Entry 6S18 (X-ray diffraction, 1.60 A resolution); this record covers chains A and B.

[Chain A (and B)]
Name: Aromatic acid chemoreceptor
Source organism: Pseudomonas putida KT2440
Notes: chain B of this document is another copy of the same molecule, construct and numbering; everything in this record applies to it too
UniProtKB: Q88JK6 (Q88JK6_PSEPK); numbering as in UniProt (aligned over 1-550)
Chain sequence (550 residues; numbered 1 to 550; the number before each row is that of its first residue):
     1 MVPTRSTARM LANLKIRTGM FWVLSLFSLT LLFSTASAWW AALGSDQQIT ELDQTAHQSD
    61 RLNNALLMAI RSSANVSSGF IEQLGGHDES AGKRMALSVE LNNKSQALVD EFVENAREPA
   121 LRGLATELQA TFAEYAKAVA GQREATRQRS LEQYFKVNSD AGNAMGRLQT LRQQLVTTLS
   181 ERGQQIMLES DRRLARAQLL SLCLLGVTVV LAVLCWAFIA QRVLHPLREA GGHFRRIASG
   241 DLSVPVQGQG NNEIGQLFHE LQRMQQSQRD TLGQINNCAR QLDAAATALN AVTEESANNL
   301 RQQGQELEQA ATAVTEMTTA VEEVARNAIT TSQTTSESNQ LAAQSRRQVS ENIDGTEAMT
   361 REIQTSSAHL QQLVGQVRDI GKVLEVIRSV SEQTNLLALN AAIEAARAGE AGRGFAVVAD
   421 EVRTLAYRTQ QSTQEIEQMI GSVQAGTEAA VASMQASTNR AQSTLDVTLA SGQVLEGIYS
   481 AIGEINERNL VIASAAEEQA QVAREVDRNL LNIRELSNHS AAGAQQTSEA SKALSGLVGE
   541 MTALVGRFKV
Disordered / not traced: 1-47, 191-550 (chain B: 1-50, 184-550)
Swiss-Prot annotation at these positions:
  - binding site (3,4-dihydroxybenzoate): Arg-71 to Ser-78, Gln-169
  - binding site (L-quinate): Arg-71 to Ser-78, Tyr-135, Gln-142, Asn-158
  - binding site (benzoate): Arg-71, Asn-75
  - binding site (salicylate): Arg-71, Asn-75, Tyr-135
  - mutagenesis: Arg-71 (R71A: Abolishes binding of all ligands), Ser-73 (S73A: Abolishes binding of quinate and protocatechuate, and shows reduced affinity for benzoate and salicylate), Asn-75 (N75A: Abolishes binding of benzoate and protocatechuate, and shows reduced affinity for quinate and salicylate), Ser-78 (S78A: Does not significantly alter binding of benzoate and protocatechuate), Gln-142 (Q142A: Strong decrease in quinate binding and small decrease in affinity for salicylate), Asn-158 (N158A: Strong decrease in quinate binding and small decrease in affinity for salicylate)

[Chain A / chain B interface]
Contacting residue pairs (55):
  Asp-60(A) / Arg-172(B)  salt bridge
  Asp-60(A) / Gln-173(B)  hydrogen bond
  Asp-60(A) / Val-176(B)
  Asn-63(A) / Asn-63(B)
  Asn-63(A) / Arg-172(B)
  Asn-64(A) / Gln-169(B)  hydrogen bond
  Asn-64(A) / Arg-172(B)  hydrogen bond
  Asn-64(A) / Gln-173(B)  hydrogen bond
  Leu-66(A) / Leu-67(B)  hydrophobic
  Leu-67(A) / Leu-66(B)
  Leu-67(A) / Leu-67(B)  hydrophobic
  Leu-67(A) / Ile-70(B)  hydrophobic
  Leu-67(A) / Gln-169(B)
  Met-68(A) / Gln-169(B)
  Ile-70(A) / Leu-67(B)  hydrophobic
  Ile-70(A) / Ile-70(B)  hydrophobic
  Ile-70(A) / Arg-71(B)
  Arg-71(A) / Ile-70(B)
  Arg-71(A) / Met-165(B)
  Arg-71(A) / Gly-166(B)
  Arg-71(A) / Gln-169(B)  hydrogen bond
  Ala-74(A) / Ile-70(B)  hydrophobic
  Ser-77(A) / Ser-77(B)
  Ser-77(A) / Ser-78(B)
  Ser-77(A) / Ile-81(B)
  Ser-78(A) / Ser-77(B)
  Ser-78(A) / Tyr-154(B)
  Ser-78(A) / Asn-158(B)  hydrogen bond
  Ile-81(A) / Ser-77(B)
  Ile-81(A) / Phe-80(B)  hydrophobic
  Ile-81(A) / Ile-81(B)  hydrophobic
  Ile-81(A) / Leu-151(B)
  Ile-81(A) / Tyr-154(B)  hydrophobic
  Glu-82(A) / Phe-155(B)
  Glu-82(A) / Asn-158(B)  hydrogen bond
  Leu-84(A) / Leu-84(B)  hydrophobic
  Leu-84(A) / Leu-151(B)
  His-87(A) / Glu-152(B)  salt bridge
  His-87(A) / Phe-155(B)
  Ser-90(A) / Phe-155(B)
  Arg-94(A) / Asn-158(B)
  Arg-94(A) / Ser-159(B)
  Leu-151(A) / Ile-81(B)  hydrophobic
  Leu-151(A) / Gly-85(B)
  Tyr-154(A) / Ile-81(B)  hydrophobic
  Phe-155(A) / Ile-81(B)
  Phe-155(A) / Glu-82(B)
  Phe-155(A) / Gly-85(B)
  Phe-155(A) / His-87(B)
  Asn-158(A) / Ser-78(B)  hydrogen bond
  Asn-158(A) / Arg-94(B)  hydrogen bond
  Gln-169(A) / Arg-71(B)  hydrogen bond
  Arg-172(A) / Asn-63(B)
  Arg-172(A) / Leu-67(B)
  Met-187(A) / Leu-52(B)  hydrophobic
Other interface residues (no listed pair), chain A (26 interface residues in all): Phe-80, Gly-85
Other interface residues (no listed pair), chain B (30 interface residues in all): Asn-64, Ala-74, Gly-162

[In short]
The interface between chain A and chain B involves 26 residues on one side and 30 on the other; the contacts
include 10 hydrogen bonds and 2 salt bridges. Polar pairs include Asp-60(A)/Arg-172(B), His-87(A)/Glu-152(B)
and Asp-60(A)/Gln-173(B).
Both chains are Aromatic acid chemoreceptor (Pseudomonas putida KT2440). Entry 6S18 (Ligand binding domain of
the P. putida receptor PcaY_PP in complex with glycerol) was determined by X-ray diffraction together with
6S1A, 6S33, 6S37 and 6S38 from the same study.
